8RGH - chains A and E of the 6 polymer chains in the assembly; structure by electron microscopy, 3.90 A resolution.

[Chain A]
Protein: Methylated-DNA--protein-cysteine methyltransferase, Cytoplasmic dynein 2 heavy chain 1
Source organism: Homo sapiens
Notes: EC 2.1.1.63
Reference sequence: chimeric construct of P16455, Q8NCM8: residues -204 to -22 from P16455 (MGMT_HUMAN) positions 2-184 (UniProt number = residue number + 206); residues 2-4307 from Q8NCM8 positions 2-4307 (same numbers)
Chain sequence (4513 residues; row label = number of the first residue in the row; numbers below 1 keep their minus sign (Gly-205 is residue -205)):
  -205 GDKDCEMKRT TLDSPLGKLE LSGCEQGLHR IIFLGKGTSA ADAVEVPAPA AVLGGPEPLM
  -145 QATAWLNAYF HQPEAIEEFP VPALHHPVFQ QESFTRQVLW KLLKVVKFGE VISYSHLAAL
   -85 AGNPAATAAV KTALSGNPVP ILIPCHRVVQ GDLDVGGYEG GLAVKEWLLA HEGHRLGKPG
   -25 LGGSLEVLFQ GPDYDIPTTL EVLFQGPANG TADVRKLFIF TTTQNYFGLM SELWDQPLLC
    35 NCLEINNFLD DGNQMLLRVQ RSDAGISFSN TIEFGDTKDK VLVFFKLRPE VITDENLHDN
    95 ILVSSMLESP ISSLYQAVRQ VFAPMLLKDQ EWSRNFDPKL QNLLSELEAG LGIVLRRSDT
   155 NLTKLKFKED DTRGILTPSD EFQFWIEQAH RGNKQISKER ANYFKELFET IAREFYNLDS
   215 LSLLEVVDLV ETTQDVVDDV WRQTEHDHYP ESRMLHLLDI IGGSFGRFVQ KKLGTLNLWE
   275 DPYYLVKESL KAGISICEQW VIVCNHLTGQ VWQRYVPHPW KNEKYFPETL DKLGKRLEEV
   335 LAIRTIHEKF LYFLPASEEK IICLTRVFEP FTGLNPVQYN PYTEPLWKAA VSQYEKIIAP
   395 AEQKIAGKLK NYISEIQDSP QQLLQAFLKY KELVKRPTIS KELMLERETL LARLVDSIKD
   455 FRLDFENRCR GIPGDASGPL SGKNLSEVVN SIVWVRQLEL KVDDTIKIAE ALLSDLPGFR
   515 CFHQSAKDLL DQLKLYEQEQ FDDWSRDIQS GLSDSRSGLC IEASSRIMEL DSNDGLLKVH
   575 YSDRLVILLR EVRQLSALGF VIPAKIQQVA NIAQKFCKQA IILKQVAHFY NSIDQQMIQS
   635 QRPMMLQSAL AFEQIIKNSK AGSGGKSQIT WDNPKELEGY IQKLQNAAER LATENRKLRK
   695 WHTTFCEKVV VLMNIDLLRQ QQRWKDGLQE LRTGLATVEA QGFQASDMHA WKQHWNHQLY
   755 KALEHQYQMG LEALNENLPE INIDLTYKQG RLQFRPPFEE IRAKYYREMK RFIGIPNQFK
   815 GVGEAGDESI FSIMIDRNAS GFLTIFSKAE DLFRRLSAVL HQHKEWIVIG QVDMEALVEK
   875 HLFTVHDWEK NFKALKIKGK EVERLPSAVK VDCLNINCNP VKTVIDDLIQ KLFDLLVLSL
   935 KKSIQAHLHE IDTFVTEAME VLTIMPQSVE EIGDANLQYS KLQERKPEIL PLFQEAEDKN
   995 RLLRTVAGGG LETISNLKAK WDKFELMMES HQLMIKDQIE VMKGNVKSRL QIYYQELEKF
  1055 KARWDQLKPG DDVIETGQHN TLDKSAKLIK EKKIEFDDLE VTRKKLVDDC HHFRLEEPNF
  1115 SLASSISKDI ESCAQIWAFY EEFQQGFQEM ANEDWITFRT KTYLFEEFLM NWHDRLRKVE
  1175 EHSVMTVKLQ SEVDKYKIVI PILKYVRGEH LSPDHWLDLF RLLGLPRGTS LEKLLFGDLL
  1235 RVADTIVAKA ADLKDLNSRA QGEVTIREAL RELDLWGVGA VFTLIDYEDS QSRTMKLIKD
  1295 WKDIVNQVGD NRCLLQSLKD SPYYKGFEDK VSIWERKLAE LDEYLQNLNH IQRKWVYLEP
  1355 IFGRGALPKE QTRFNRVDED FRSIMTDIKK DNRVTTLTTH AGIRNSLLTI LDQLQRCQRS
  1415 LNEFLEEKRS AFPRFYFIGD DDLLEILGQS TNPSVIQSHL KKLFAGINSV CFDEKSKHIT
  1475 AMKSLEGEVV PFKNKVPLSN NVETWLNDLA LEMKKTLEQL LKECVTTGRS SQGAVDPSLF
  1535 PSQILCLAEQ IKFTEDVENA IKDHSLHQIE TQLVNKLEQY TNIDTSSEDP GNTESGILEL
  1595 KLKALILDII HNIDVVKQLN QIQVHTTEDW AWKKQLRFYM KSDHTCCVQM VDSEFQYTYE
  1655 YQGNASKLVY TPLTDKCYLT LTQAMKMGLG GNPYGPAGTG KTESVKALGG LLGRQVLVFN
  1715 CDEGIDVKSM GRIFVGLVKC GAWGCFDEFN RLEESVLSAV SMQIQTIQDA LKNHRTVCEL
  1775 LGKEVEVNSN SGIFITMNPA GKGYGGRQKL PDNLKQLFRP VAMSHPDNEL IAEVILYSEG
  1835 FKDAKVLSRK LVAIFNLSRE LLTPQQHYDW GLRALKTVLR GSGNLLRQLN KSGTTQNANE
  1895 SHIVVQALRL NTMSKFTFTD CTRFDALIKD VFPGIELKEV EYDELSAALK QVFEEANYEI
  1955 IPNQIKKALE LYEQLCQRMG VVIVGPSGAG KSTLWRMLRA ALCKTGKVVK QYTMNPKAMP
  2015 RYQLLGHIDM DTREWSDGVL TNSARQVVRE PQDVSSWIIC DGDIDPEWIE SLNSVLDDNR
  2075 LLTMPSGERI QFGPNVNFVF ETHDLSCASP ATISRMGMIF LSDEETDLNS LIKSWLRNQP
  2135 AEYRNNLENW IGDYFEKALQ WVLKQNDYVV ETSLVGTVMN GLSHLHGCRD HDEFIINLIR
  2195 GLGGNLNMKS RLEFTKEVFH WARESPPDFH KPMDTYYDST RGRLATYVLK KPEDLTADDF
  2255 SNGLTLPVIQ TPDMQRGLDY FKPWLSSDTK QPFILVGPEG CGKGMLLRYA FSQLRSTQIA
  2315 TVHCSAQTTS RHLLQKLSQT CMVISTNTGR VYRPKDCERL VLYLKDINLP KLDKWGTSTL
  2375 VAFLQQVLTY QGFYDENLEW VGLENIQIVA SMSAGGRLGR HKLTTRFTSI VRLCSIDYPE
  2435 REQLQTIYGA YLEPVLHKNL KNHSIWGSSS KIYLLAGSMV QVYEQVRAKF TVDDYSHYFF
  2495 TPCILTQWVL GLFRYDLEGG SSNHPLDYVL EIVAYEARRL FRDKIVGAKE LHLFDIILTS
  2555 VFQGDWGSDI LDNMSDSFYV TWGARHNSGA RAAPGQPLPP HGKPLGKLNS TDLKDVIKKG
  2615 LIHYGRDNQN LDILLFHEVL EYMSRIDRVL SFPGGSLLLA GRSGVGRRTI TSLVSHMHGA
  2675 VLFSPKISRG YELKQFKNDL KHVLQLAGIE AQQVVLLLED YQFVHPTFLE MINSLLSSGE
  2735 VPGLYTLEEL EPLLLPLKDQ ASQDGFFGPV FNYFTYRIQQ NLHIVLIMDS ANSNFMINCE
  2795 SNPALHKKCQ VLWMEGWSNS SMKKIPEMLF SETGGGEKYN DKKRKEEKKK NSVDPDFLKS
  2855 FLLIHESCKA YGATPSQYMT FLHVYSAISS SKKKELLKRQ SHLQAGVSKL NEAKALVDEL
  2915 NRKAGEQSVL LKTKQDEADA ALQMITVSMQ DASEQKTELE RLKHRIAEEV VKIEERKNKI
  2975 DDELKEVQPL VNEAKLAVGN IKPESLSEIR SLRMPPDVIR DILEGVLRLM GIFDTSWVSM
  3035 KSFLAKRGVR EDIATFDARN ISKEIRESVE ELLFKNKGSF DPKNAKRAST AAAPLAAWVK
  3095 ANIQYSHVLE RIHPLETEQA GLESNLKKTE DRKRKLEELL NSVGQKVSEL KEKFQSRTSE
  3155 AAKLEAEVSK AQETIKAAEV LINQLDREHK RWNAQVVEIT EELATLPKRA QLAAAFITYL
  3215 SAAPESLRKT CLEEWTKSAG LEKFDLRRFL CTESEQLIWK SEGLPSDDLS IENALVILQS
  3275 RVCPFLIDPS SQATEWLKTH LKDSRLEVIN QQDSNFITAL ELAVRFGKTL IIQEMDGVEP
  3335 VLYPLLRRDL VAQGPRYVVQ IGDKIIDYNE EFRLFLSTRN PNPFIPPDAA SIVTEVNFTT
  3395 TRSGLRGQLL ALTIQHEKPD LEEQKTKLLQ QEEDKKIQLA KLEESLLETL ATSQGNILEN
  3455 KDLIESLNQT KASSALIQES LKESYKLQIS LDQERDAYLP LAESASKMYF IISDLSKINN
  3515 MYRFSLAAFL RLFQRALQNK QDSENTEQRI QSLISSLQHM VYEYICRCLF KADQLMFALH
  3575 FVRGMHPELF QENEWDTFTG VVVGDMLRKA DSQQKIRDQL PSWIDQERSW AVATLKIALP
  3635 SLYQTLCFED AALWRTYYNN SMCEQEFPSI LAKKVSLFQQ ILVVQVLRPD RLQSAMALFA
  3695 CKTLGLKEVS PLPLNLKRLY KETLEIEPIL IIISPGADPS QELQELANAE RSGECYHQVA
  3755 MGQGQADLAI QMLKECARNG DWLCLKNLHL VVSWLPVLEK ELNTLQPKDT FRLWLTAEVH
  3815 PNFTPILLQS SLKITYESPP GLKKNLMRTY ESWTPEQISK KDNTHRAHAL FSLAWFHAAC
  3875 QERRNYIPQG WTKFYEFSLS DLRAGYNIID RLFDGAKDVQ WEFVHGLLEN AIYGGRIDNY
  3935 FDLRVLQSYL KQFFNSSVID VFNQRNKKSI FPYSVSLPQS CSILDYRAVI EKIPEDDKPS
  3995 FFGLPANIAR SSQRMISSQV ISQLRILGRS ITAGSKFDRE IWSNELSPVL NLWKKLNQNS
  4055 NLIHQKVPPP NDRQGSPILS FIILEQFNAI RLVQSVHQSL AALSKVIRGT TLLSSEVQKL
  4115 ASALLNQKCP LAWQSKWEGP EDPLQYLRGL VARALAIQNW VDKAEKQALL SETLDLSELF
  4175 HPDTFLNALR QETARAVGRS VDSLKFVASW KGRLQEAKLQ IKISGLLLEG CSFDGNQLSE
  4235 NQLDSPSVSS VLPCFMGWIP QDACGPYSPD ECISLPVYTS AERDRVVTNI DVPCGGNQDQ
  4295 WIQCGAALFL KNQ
Unresolved in the structure: -205 to 169, 318-320, 466-479, 656-663, 772-4307
Sequence notes: expression tag (-205); engineered mutation Arg-176 (Glu30 in P16455), Ile-174 (Lys32 in P16455), Phe-173 (Leu33 in P16455), Ala-144 (Cys62 in P16455), Ser-91 (Gln115 in P16455), His-90 (Gln116 in P16455), Ala-81 (Lys125 in P16455), Thr-79 (Ala127 in P16455), Ala-78 (Arg128 in P16455), Lys-75 (Gly131 in P16455), Thr-74 (Gly132 in P16455), Leu-72 (Met134 in P16455), Ser-71 (Arg135 in P16455), Gln-56 (Cys150 in P16455), Gly-55 (Ser151 in P16455), Asp-54 (Ser152 in P16455), Leu-53 (Gly153 in P16455), Asp-52 (Ala154 in P16455), Gly-49 (Asn157 in P16455), Glu-47 (Ser159 in P16455); linker (-21 to 1); variant Arg1413 (Lys in Q8NCM8), Gln2871 (Arg in Q8NCM8), Val3680 (Ala in Q8NCM8)
Curated features (UniProtKB/Swiss-Prot):
  - active site: Cys-61 (Nucleophile)
  - binding site (Zn(2+)): Cys-201, Cys-182, His-177, His-121
  - binding site (DNA): Thr-111, Tyr-92, Asn-83
  - modified residue: Ser-192 (Phosphoserine)
  - binding site (ATP): Leu145 to Ser152, Gly1689 to Thr1696, Gly1979 to Ser1986, Gly2291 to Gly2298, Gly2655 to Arg2662
What the authors report for this chain:
  - disease-associated variants - R587C (citing earlier work)

[Chain E]
Protein: Cytoplasmic dynein 2 light intermediate chain 1
Source organism: Homo sapiens
Reference sequence: Q8TCX1 (DC2L1_HUMAN); numbering as in UniProt (aligned over 1-351)
Chain sequence (351 residues; numbered 1 to 351; the number before each row is that of its first residue):
     1 MPSETLWEIA KAEVEKRGIN GSEGDGAEIA EKFVFFIGSK NGGKTTIILR CLDRDEPPKP
    61 TLALEYTYGR RAKGHNTPKD IAHFWELGGG TSLLDLISIP ITGDTLRTFS LVLVLDLSKP
   121 NDLWPTMENL LQATKSHVDK VIMKLGKTNA KAVSEMRQKI WNNMPKDHPD HELIDPFPVP
   181 LVIIGSKYDV FQDFESEKRK VICKTLRFVA HYYGASLMFT SKSEALLLKI RGVINQLAFG
   241 IDKSKSICVD QNKPLFITAG LDSFGQIGSP PVPENDIGKL HAHSPMELWK KVYEKLFPPK
   301 SINTLKDIKD PARDPQYAEN EVDEMRIQKD LELEQYKRSS SKSWKQIELD S
Unresolved in the structure: 1-312, 340-351

[Interface between chain A and chain E]
Pairs across the interface (38):
  Gln633(A) - Gln316(E)  hydrogen bond (side chain-backbone)
  His696(A) - Glu319(E)  salt bridge
  Cys700(A) - Glu321(E)
  Cys700(A) - Val322(E)  hydrophobic
  Met707(A) - Val322(E)
  Met707(A) - Met325(E)  hydrophobic
  Met707(A) - Arg326(E)
  Met707(A) - Lys329(E)
  Gln747(A) - Tyr317(E)
  His748(A) - Tyr317(E)
  His748(A) - Ala318(E)
  His751(A) - Arg313(E)
  His751(A) - Asp314(E)
  His751(A) - Tyr317(E)
  Gln752(A) - Tyr317(E)  hydrogen bond (side chain-backbone)
  Gln752(A) - Val322(E)
  Tyr754(A) - Arg313(E)
  Lys755(A) - Tyr317(E)  hydrogen bond (side chain-backbone)
  Lys755(A) - Asp323(E)  salt bridge
  Lys755(A) - Arg326(E)  hydrogen bond (backbone-side chain)
  Glu758(A) - Arg313(E)  salt bridge
  Glu758(A) - Arg326(E)  salt bridge
  His759(A) - Arg326(E)
  His759(A) - Lys329(E)  hydrogen bond (side chain-backbone)
  His759(A) - Asp330(E)
  His759(A) - Leu333(E)
  Gln760(A) - Lys329(E)
  Gln762(A) - Leu333(E)
  Met763(A) - Glu332(E)
  Met763(A) - Leu333(E)
  Met763(A) - Tyr336(E)  hydrophobic
  Glu766(A) - Leu333(E)
  Glu766(A) - Tyr336(E)
  Glu766(A) - Lys337(E)
  Ala767(A) - Tyr336(E)
  Glu770(A) - Tyr336(E)
  Glu770(A) - Lys337(E)
  Asn771(A) - Tyr336(E)  hydrogen bond
Interface residues without a listed pair, chain A (23 interface residues in all): Ile632, Val703, Val704, Asn708

[Summary]
Chain A and chain E form an interface of 23 and 17 residues respectively; the contacts include 6 hydrogen
bonds and 4 salt bridges. Among the polar pairs are His696(A)-Glu319(E), Lys755(A)-Asp323(E) and
Glu758(A)-Arg313(E).
Chain A is Methylated-DNA--protein-cysteine methyltransferase, Cytoplasmic dynein 2 heavy chain 1 and chain E
is Cytoplasmic dynein 2 light intermediate chain 1, both from Homo sapiens; the structure, Structure of
dynein-2 intermediate chain DYNC2I1 (WDR60) in complex with the dynein-2 heavy chain DYNC2H1, was determined
by electron microscopy, deposited together with 8RGG and 8RGI.
